4XMH - chains A and B; structure by X-ray diffraction, 1.29 A resolution.

== Chain A ==
Molecule: Nitrophorin-7
Source organism: Rhodnius prolixus
Notes: EC 1.7.6.1
UniProt: Q6PQK2 (NP7_RHOPR); residues 1-185 here correspond to UniProt positions 21-205 (UniProt number = residue number + 20)
Amino-acid sequence (185 residues; row label = number of the first residue in the row):
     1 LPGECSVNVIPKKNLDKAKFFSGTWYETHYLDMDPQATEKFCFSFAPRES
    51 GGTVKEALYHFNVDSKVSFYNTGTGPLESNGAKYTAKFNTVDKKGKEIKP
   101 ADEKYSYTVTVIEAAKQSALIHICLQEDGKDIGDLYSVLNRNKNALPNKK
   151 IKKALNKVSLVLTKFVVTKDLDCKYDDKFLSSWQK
UniProt features mapped onto this chain:
  - binding site (histamine): D32, D134
  - binding site (heme): H60, N71
Cystine bridges: C5-C124, C42-C173
Ion coordination: heme Fe: H60 (shared with G1(B) of chain B)
Residues lining bound ligands: heme (HEM): E27, Y30, E39, F41, F43, F45, E56, L58, H60, F69, N71, F88, T90, Y107, V109, I121, I123, L135, S137
From the paper describing this entry:
  - contacts within the chain: D32-D134 (water-mediated contact)

== Chain B ==
Molecule: Gly-gly-gly
Amino-acid sequence (3 residues; numbered 1 to 3; the number before each row is that of its first residue):
     1 GGG
Ion coordination: heme Fe: G1 (shared with H60(A) of chain A)

== How chain A and chain B interact ==
Contacting residue pairs - 7 pairs, chain A then chain B:
  D32(A) - G2(B)
  I123(A) - G1(B)
  L125(A) - G1(B)
  L125(A) - G3(B)
  G133(A) - G2(B)
  D134(A) - G2(B)
  L135(A) - G2(B)
Interface residues without a listed pair, chain A (8 interface residues in all): H60, I132

== Overview ==
8 residues of chain A and 3 residues of chain B are in contact. Ligands of chain A: heme. H60(A) and G1(B)
form the heme Fe site. Curated annotation (UniProt) lists histamine-binding residues D32(A) and D134(A) and
heme-binding residues H60(A) and N71(A) on chain A. The paper reports contacts within the chain involving
D32(A) and D134(A).
Here chain A is Nitrophorin-7 (Rhodnius prolixus) and chain B is Gly-gly-gly. Entry 4XMH (Crystal structure of
nitrophorin 7 from Rhodnius prolixus at pH 7.8 complexed with Gly-Gly-Gly) was determined by X-ray diffraction
together with 4XMC, 4XMD, 4XME, 4XMF and 4XMG from the same study.
